9BGK - chains B and E of the 7 polymer chains in the assembly; structure by electron microscopy, 3.28 A resolution.

Chain B:
Molecule: complementary target DNA
Sequence (25 nucleotides; numbered 1 to 25; the number before each row is that of its first residue):
     1 ATGGACTCCT CACCTGCAGG TTCAC

Chain E:
Protein: DdmE
Source organism: Vibrio cholerae
UniProt: A0A0H6MQD2 (A0A0H6MQD2_VIBCL); numbering as in UniProt (aligned over 1-687)
Sequence (687 residues; numbered 1 to 687; the number before each row is that of its first residue):
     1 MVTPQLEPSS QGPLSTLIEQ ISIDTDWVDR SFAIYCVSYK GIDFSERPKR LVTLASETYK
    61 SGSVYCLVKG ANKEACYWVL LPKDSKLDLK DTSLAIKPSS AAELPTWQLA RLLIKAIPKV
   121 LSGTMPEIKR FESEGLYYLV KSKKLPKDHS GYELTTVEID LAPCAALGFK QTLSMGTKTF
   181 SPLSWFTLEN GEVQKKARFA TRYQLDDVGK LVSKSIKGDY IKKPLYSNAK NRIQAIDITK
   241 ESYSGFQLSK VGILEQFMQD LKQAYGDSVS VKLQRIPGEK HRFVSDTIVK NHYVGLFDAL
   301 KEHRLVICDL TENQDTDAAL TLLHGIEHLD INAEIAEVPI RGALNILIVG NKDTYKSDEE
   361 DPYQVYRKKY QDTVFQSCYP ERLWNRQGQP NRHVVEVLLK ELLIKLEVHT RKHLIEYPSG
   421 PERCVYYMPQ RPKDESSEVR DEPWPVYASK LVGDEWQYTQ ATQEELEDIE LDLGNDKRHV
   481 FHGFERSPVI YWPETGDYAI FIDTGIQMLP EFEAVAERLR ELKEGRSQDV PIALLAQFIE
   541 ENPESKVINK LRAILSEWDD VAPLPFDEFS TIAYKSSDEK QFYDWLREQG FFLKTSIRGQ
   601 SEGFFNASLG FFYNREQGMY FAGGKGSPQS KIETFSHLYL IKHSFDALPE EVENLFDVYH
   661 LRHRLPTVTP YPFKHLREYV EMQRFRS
Disulfides: Cys36-Cys76
What the authors report for this chain:
  - binding site for complementary target DNA (chain B): His393, Lys625, His663, Arg664
  - binding site for guide DNA: Lys230, Arg232, Tyr363, Tyr379
  - Mg2+ coordination: Glu401

Interface between chain B and chain E:
Contacting residue pairs (25; chain B residue first):
  DA1(B) with Val52(E), base contact; Ser56(E), sugar contact; Phe199(E), phosphate contact
  DT2(B) with Val52(E), base contact; Tyr59(E), hydrogen bond to the phosphate
  DG3(B) with Tyr59(E), hydrogen bond to the phosphate; Phe131(E), phosphate contact; Glu134(E), phosphate contact
  DG4(B) with Lys69(E), hydrogen bond to the phosphate; Arg111(E), salt bridge to the phosphate; Glu134(E), phosphate contact
  DT7(B) with Phe484(E), phosphate contact
  DC8(B) with Arg431(E), salt bridge to the phosphate; Phe484(E), phosphate contact
  DC9(B) with Lys230(E), base contact
  DT10(B) with Lys230(E), sugar contact
  DA12(B) with Glu633(E), sugar contact
  DC13(B) with Glu633(E), phosphate contact
  DC14(B) with His393(E), stacking on the base; Gln629(E), phosphate contact; His663(E), hydrogen bond to the base
  DT15(B) with Arg392(E), salt bridge to the phosphate; Ser627(E), base contact; Gln629(E), base contact
  DG20(B) with Ser577(E), phosphate contact
Interface residues without a listed pair, chain B (18 interface residues in all): DA5, DC11, DG16, DA18, DG19
Interface residues without a listed pair, chain E (28 interface residues in all): Ala55, Val68, Lys115, Pro163, Arg232, Glu485, Lys575, Lys625, Pro628, Arg664

In short:
The interface between chain B and chain E involves 18 residues on one side and 28 on the other; the contacts
include 4 hydrogen bonds, 3 salt bridges and 1 aromatic stacking contact. Polar contacts include
DC14(B)-His663(E), DT2(B)-Tyr59(E) and DG3(B)-Tyr59(E). The paper reports a binding site for complementary
target DNA (chain B) at His393(E), Lys625(E) and His663(E) among others; a binding site for guide DNA at
Lys230(E), Arg232(E) and Tyr363(E) among others.
Here chain B is complementary target DNA and chain E is DdmE (Vibrio cholerae). Entry 9BGK (Structure of
V.cholera DdmDE (2D:1E) in complex with DNA) was determined by electron microscopy, deposited together with
9BF5, 9BF1 and 9C6Q.
